8YBJ - chains H and J of the 10 polymer chains in the assembly; structure by electron microscopy, 2.38 A resolution.

Chain H:
Protein: Histone H2B type 1-J
Organism: Homo sapiens
UniProtKB: P06899 (H2B1J_HUMAN); residues 0-125 here correspond to UniProt positions 1-126 (UniProt number = residue number + 1)
Amino-acid sequence (129 residues; row label = number of the first residue in the row; numbers below 1 keep their minus sign (Gly-3 is residue -3)):
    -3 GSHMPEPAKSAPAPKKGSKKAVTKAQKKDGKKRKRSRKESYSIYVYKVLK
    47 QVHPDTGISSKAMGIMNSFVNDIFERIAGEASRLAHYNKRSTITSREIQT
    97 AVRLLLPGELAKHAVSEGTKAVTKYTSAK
Not modelled in the structure: -3 to 32, 125
Differences from the reference sequence: expression tag (-3 to -1)
Swiss-Prot annotation at these positions:
  - modified residue: Pro1 (N-acetylproline), Glu2 (ADP-ribosyl glutamic acid), Lys5 (N6-(2-hydroxyisobutyryl)lysine), Ser6 (ADP-ribosylserine), Lys11 (N6-(beta-hydroxybutyryl)lysine), Lys12 (N6-(2-hydroxyisobutyryl)lysine), Ser14 (Phosphoserine), Lys15 (N6-acetyllysine), Lys16 (N6-(beta-hydroxybutyryl)lysine), Lys20 (N6-(2-hydroxyisobutyryl)lysine), Lys23 (N6-(2-hydroxyisobutyryl)lysine), Lys24 (N6-(2-hydroxyisobutyryl)lysine), Lys34 (N6-(2-hydroxyisobutyryl)lysine), Glu35 (PolyADP-ribosyl glutamic acid), Ser36 (Phosphoserine), Lys43 (N6-(2-hydroxyisobutyryl)lysine), Lys46 (N6-(2-hydroxyisobutyryl)lysine), Lys57 (N6,N6-dimethyllysine), Arg79 (Dimethylated arginine), Lys85 (N6,N6,N6-trimethyllysine) and 6 more in UniProt
  - glycosylation: Ser112 (O-linked (GlcNAc) serine)
  - cross-link (Glycyl lysine isopeptide (Lys-Gly)): Lys5 (interchain with G-Cter in SUMO2), Lys20 (interchain with G-Cter in SUMO2), Lys34 (interchain with G-Cter in ubiquitin), Lys120 (interchain with G-Cter in ubiquitin)

Chain J:
Molecule: 145-nt DNA strand
Organism: synthetic construct
Sequence (145 nucleotides; each row starts with the number of its first residue; numbers below 1 keep their minus sign (DA-72 is residue -72)):
   -72 ATCGATGTATATATCTGACACGTGCCTGGAGACTAGGGAGTAATCCCCTT
   -22 GGCGGTTAAAACGCGGGGGACAGCGCGTACGTGCGTTTAAGCGGTGCTAG
    28 AGCTGTCTACGACCAATTGAGCGGCCTCGGCACCGGGATTCTGAT

Chain H / chain J interface:
Contacting residue pairs (14; chain H residue first):
  Arg33(H) with DG-45(J), phosphate contact
  Tyr42(H) with DA-53(J), sugar contact; DC-52(J), hydrogen bond to the phosphate
  Gly53(H) with DA-53(J), phosphate contact
  Ile54(H) with DC-54(J), sugar contact; DA-53(J), phosphate contact
  Ser55(H) with DC-54(J), phosphate contact
  Ser56(H) with DC-54(J), hydrogen bond to the phosphate
  Arg86(H) with DA-34(J), phosphate contact; DG-33(J), salt bridge to the phosphate
  Ser87(H) with DG-35(J), hydrogen bond to the phosphate; DA-34(J), hydrogen bond to the phosphate
  Thr88(H) with DG-35(J), hydrogen bond to the phosphate; DA-34(J), hydrogen bond to the phosphate
Other interface residues (no listed pair), chain H (11 interface residues in all): Glu35, Lys85
Other interface residues (no listed pair), chain J (9 interface residues in all): DT-46, DG-44

Overview:
11 residues of chain H face 9 of chain J across their interface, with 6 hydrogen bonds and 1 salt bridge.
Among the polar pairs are Tyr42(H)-DC-52(J), Ser56(H)-DC-54(J) and Ser87(H)-DG-35(J).
Here chain H is Histone H2B type 1-J (Homo sapiens) and chain J is a 145-nt DNA strand (synthetic construct).
Entry 8YBJ (Cryo-EM structure of human nucleosome core particle composed of the Widom 601 DNA sequence) was
determined by electron microscopy together with 8YBK from the same study.
